PDB entry 8UV4 | electron microscopy, 3.20 A resolution | chains B and H of the 12 polymer chains in the assembly

# Chain B (and H)
Protein: CTP synthase
From: Mycobacterium tuberculosis
Notes: chain H of this document is another copy of the same molecule, construct and numbering; everything in this record applies to it too
Reference sequence: A0A045H225 (A0A045H225_MYCTX); residues 1-586 here = UniProt positions 1-586
Amino-acid sequence (592 residues; each row starts with the number of its first residue):
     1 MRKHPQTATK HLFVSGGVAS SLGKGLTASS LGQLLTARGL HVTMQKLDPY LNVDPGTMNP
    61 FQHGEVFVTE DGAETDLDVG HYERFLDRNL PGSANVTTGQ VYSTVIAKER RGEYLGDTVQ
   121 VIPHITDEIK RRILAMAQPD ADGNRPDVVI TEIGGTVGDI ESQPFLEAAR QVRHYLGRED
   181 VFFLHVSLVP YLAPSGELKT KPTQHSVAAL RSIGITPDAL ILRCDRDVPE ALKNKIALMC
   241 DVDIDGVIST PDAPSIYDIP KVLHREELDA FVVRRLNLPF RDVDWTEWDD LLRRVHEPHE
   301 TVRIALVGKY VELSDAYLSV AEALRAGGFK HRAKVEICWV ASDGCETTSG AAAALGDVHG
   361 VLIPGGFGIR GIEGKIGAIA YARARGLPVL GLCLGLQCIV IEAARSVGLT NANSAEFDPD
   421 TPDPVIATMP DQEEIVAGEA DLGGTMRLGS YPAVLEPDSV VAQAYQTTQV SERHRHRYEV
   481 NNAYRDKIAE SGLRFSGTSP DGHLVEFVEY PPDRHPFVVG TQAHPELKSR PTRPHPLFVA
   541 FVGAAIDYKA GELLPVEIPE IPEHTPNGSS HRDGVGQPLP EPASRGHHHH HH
Unresolved in the structure: 430-442, 553-592
Differences from the reference sequence: expression tag (587-592)
Small-molecule neighbours:
  - substrates (5ZL; [[(2R,3S,4R,5R)-3,4-bis(oxidanyl)-5-(2-oxidanyl-4-phosphonooxy-pyrimidin-1-yl)oxolan-2-yl]methoxy-oxidanyl-phosphoryl] phosphono hydrogen phosphate), molecule 1: Ser20, Ser21, Lys24, Lys46, Asp48, Pro49, Tyr50, His63, Asp76, Asp78, Glu152, Gly154, Gly155, Asp159, Glu161
  - substrates (5ZL), molecule 2: Leu198, Lys199, Thr200, Lys201, Gln204, Lys235
  - ADP (adenosine-5'-diphosphate): Ser20, Ser21, Leu22, Gly23, Lys24, Gly25, Leu26, Asp78, His81, Glu152, Arg223, Thr250, Pro251, Asp252, Ala253, Ile256, Ile259, Asp315, Leu318
Reported in the primary citation:
  - self-association interface (contacts with another copy of this molecule); pairs are residue here / residue on that copy: Arg38-Asp282, Phe280-Phe280 (pi stacking)
  - contacts within the chain: Arg274-Asn277
  - binding site for ADP: Pro194
  - mutagenesis - P194S (10-fold), H264R (2-fold): decreased catalytic activity
  - mutagenesis - P194S: unchanged catalytic activity on CTP

# How chain B and chain H interact
Pairs across the interface (32; chain B residue first):
  Val18(B) with Lys201(H); Pro202(H)
  Ser20(B) with Leu192(H); Lys199(H)
  Ser21(B) with Leu192(H); Glu197(H), hydrogen bond
  Thr156(B) with His205(H)
  Val157(B) with His205(H)
  Gly158(B) with His205(H)
  Asp159(B) with Lys201(H), salt bridge; His205(H), salt bridge
  Leu188(B) with Leu192(H), hydrophobic
  Leu192(B) with Ser20(H); Ser21(H); Leu188(H), hydrophobic
  Pro194(B) with Arg223(H); Asp252(H)
  Ser195(B) with Asp315(H)
  Gly196(B) with Leu313(H)
  Glu197(B) with Ser21(H), hydrogen bond
  Lys199(B) with Ser20(H)
  Lys201(B) with Val18(H); Asp159(H), salt bridge
  Pro202(B) with Val18(H)
  His205(B) with Thr156(H); Val157(H); Gly158(H); Asp159(H), salt bridge
  Arg223(B) with Pro194(H)
  Asp252(B) with Pro194(H)
  Leu313(B) with Gly196(H)
  Asp315(B) with Ser195(H)
Interface residues without a listed pair, chain B (25 interface residues in all): Ala19, Leu22, Pro190, Ala193
Interface residues without a listed pair, chain H (25 interface residues in all): Ala19, Leu22, Pro190, Ala193

# Overview
Chain B and chain H each contribute 25 residues to their interface, with 2 hydrogen bonds and 4 salt bridges.
Polar contacts include Asp159(B)-Lys201(H), Asp159(B)-His205(H) and Ser21(B)-Glu197(H). Chain B binds ADP and
substrates. The paper reports a binding site for ADP at Pro194(B); P194S and H264R of chain B reduce catalytic
activity.
Chain B and chain H are both CTP synthase (Mycobacterium tuberculosis); the structure, M. tuberculosis CTP
synthase filament bound to substrates, was determined by electron microscopy together with 8UV8, 8UV9 and 8UVA
from the same study.
